2BUE - chain A; structure by X-ray diffraction, 1.70 A resolution.

[Chain A]
Protein: AAC(6')-ib
Source organism: Escherichia coli
Notes: EC 2.3.1.82
UniProtKB: Q6SJ71 (Q6SJ71_ECOLX); residues 1-199 here = UniProt positions 1-199
Sequence (202 residues; row label = number of the first residue in the row; numbers below 1 keep their minus sign (Gly-2 is residue -2)):
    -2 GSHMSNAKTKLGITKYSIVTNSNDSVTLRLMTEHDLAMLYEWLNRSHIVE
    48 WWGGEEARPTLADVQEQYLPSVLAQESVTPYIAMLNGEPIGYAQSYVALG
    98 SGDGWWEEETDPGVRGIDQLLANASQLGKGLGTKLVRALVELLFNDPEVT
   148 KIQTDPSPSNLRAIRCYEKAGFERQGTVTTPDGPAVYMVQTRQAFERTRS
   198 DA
Unresolved in the structure: -2 to 20
Sequence notes: engineered mutation Trp102 (Arg in Q6SJ71), Asp179 (Tyr in Q6SJ71)
Metal / ion sites: Ca2+ site 1: Glu38, Arg194, Ser197, Ala199; Ca2+ site 2: Glu145, Asp179
Ligand contacts:
  - coenzyme A (COA): His44, Trp48, Gln116, Leu117, Leu118, Leu124, Gly125, Lys126, Gly127, Leu128, Gly129, Thr130, Pro153, Asn157, Leu158, Arg159, Ala160, Arg162, Cys163, Tyr164, Lys166
  - ribostamycin (RIO): Trp48, Trp49, Gly50, Gly51, Tyr65, Leu70, Glu73, Val75, Gln91, Tyr93, Ser98, Trp102, Trp103, Asp115, Asp152, Asp179
What the authors report for this chain:
  - conformationally variable residues (order/disorder transition, side-chain flip): Gly51 to Ala54, Glu73, Asp100
  - binding site for ribostamycin: Asp115, Asp152
  - mutagenesis - C163A: unchanged growth in response to amikacin and kanamycin (citing earlier work)
  - catalytic residues: Tyr164 (proposed by the authors, not directly observed)
  - mutagenesis - W102R/D179Y (3-4-fold), D179Y (2-fold): increased growth in response to ciprofloxacin (citing earlier work)
  - mutagenesis - D115A: abolished growth in response to aminoglycoside (citing earlier work)

[Overview]
Ligands of chain A: coenzyme A and ribostamycin. Glu38, Arg194, Ser197 and Ala199 form the Ca2+ site 1. Glu145
and Asp179 form the Ca2+ site 2. From the paper: the catalytic residue Tyr164; W102R/D179Y and D179Y increase
growth in response to ciprofloxacin; 4 substitutions were tested in all.
Chain A is AAC(6')-ib (Escherichia coli); the structure, Structure of AAC(6')-Ib in complex with Ribostamycin
and Coenzyme A, was determined by X-ray diffraction, deposited together with 1V0C and 2VQY.
